5AGU - chains B and D of the 4 polymer chains in the assembly; structure by X-ray diffraction, 2.17 A resolution.

Chain B:
Name: DNA polymerase III subunit beta
From: Mycobacterium tuberculosis H37RV
Notes: EC 2.7.7.7
UniProt: I6XU56 (I6XU56_MYCTU); residue numbers follow UniProt; this construct covers 1-402
Chain sequence (406 residues; row label = number of the first residue in the row; numbers below 1 keep their minus sign (Gly-3 is residue -3)):
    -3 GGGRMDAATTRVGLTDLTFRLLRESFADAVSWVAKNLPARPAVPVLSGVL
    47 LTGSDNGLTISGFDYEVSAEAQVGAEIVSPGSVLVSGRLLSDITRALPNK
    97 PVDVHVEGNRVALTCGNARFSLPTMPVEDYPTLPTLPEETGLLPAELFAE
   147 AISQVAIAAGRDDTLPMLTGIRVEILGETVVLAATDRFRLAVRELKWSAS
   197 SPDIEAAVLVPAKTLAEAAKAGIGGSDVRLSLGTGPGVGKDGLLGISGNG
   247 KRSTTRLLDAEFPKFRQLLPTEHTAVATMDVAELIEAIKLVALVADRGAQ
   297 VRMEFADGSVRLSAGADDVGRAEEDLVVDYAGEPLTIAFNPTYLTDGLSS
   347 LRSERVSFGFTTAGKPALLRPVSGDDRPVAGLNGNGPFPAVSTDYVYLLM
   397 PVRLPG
Unresolved in the structure: -3 to 11, 35-37, 219, 372-379, 402
Differences from the reference sequence: expression tag (-3 to 0)

Chain D:
Name: Griselimycin
From: Streptomyces caelicus
Chain sequence (11 residues; row label = number of the first residue in the row):
     1 XVPTLPLVPXG
Modified residues: ACE (acetyl group) at position 1, MLU (N-methyl-D-leucine) at position 10; Val2, Val8 (n-methylvaline; MVA); Pro3, Pro6 ((4r)-4-methyl-l-proline; MP8); Thr4 (n-methylidene-l-threonine; NZC)
Covalently attached groups: covalent link Thr4-Gly11

How chain B and chain D interact:
Residue-residue contacts (27; chain B residue first):
  Met163(B) with MLU_10(D)
  Thr181(B) with Leu5(D)
  Arg183(B) with Thr4(D); Leu5(D), hydrogen bond (backbone-backbone); MLU_10(D); Gly11(D)
  Phe184(B) with Val2(D); Pro3(D); Thr4(D); Leu5(D)
  Arg185(B) with Leu5(D)
  Leu186(B) with Leu5(D), hydrophobic
  Lys260(B) with Leu7(D); Val8(D)
  Gln263(B) with Val8(D)
  Leu264(B) with Pro6(D); Leu7(D), hydrophobic
  Lys361(B) with Pro6(D)
  Pro362(B) with Pro6(D)
  Met396(B) with Pro3(D); Thr4(D); Leu5(D), hydrophobic
  Pro397(B) with Pro3(D)
  Val398(B) with ACE_1(D)
  Arg399(B) with ACE_1(D), hydrogen bond (backbone-backbone); Val2(D); Pro3(D)
Interface residues without a listed pair, chain B (19 interface residues in all): Leu164, Pro259, Phe261, Leu394

Summary:
Chain B and chain D form an interface of 19 and 10 residues respectively; the contacts include 2 hydrogen
bonds. Main-chain hydrogen bonds include Arg183(B)-Leu5(D) and Arg399(B)-ACE_1(D).
Chain B is DNA polymerase III subunit beta (Mycobacterium tuberculosis H37RV) and chain D is Griselimycin
(Streptomyces caelicus); the structure, The sliding clamp of Mycobacterium tuberculosis in complex with a
natural product, was determined by X-ray diffraction, deposited together with 5AGV, 5AH2 and 5AH4.
